PDB entry 6KE5 | X-ray diffraction, 2.80 A resolution | chains C and D of the 4 polymer chains in the assembly

== Chain C (and D) ==
Name: Ion transport protein
From: Arcobacter butzleri RM4018
Notes: chain D of this document is another copy of the same molecule, construct and numbering; everything in this record applies to it too
UniProt: A8EVM5 (A8EVM5_ARCB4); residues 1001-1267 here correspond to UniProt positions 1-267 (UniProt number = residue number - 1000)
Chain sequence (284 residues; each row starts with the number of its first residue):
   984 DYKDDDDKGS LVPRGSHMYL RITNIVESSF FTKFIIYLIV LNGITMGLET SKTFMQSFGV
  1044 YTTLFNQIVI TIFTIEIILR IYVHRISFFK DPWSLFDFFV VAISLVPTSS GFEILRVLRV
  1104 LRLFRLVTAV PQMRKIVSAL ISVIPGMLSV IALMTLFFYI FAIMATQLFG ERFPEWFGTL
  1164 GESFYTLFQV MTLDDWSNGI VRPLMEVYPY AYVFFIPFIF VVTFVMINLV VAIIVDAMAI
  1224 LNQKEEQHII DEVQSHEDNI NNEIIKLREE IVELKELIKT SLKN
Not modelled in the structure: 984-1000, 1220-1267 (chain D: 984-1000, 1233-1267)
Sequence notes: expression tag (984-1000); conflict Asp1177 (Glu177 in A8EVM5), Asp1178 (Ser178 in A8EVM5), Asn1181 (Met181 in A8EVM5), Tyr1195 (Trp195 in A8EVM5)
Residues lining bound ligands:
  - D6C ([(2S,3R)-5-[2-(dimethylamino)ethyl]-2-(4-methoxyphenyl)-4-oxidanylidene-2,3-dihydro-1,5-benzothiazepin-3-yl] ethanoate): Met1174, Thr1175, Leu1176, Ile1202, Phe1203, Thr1206, Ile1210
  - sn-glycerol-3-phosphate (G3P): Leu1151, Phe1152, Tyr1191, Pro1192, Tyr1193, Ala1194
  - LPC ([1-myristoyl-glycerol-3-yl]phosphonylcholine), molecule 1: Thr1138, Thr1162, Gly1164, Glu1165, Phe1167, Tyr1168
  - LPC, molecule 2: Tyr1195, Ile1199, Phe1203
Reported in the primary citation:
  - binding site for D6C: Thr1175
  - mutagenesis - T1206A (Kd 60 uM), T1206S: decreased binding to D6C

== Chain C / chain D interface ==
Residue-residue contacts - 58 pairs, chain C then chain D:
  Ser1132(C) with Ile1119(D)
  Val1133(C) with Ile1119(D), hydrophobic
  Leu1136(C) with Ile1119(D), hydrophobic; Leu1123(D), hydrophobic
  Leu1139(C) with Leu1106(D), hydrophobic
  Phe1140(C) with Phe1107(D), hydrophobic
  Tyr1142(C) with Gly1026(D), hydrogen bond (side chain-backbone); Met1029(D); Gly1030(D), hydrogen bond (side chain-backbone); Leu1106(D), hydrophobic
  Ile1143(C) with Leu1106(D), hydrophobic; Phe1107(D), hydrophobic
  Ile1146(C) with Met1029(D); Val1103(D), hydrophobic
  Met1147(C) with Val1100(D); Leu1101(D), hydrophobic
  Thr1149(C) with Thr1033(D)
  Gln1150(C) with Thr1033(D); Val1100(D)
  Leu1151(C) with Val1100(D), hydrophobic
  Glu1154(C) with Lys1035(D), salt bridge
  Thr1162(C) with Thr1033(D)
  Leu1163(C) with Thr1033(D)
  Leu1176(C) with Thr1175(D); Asp1177(D)
  Asp1178(C) with Asp1177(D), hydrogen bond (backbone-side chain)
  Trp1179(C) with Tyr1168(D); Phe1171(D), hydrophobic; Thr1175(D), hydrogen bond; Asp1177(D), hydrogen bond
  Ser1180(C) with Tyr1168(D), hydrogen bond; Gln1172(D), hydrogen bond; Asp1177(D), hydrogen bond (backbone-side chain)
  Asn1181(C) with Gln1172(D); Asp1177(D); Asp1178(D), hydrogen bond; Gly1182(D)
  Val1184(C) with Tyr1168(D)
  Arg1185(C) with Glu1158(D), hydrogen bond (side chain-backbone); Trp1159(D); Tyr1168(D); Thr1169(D), hydrogen bond; Gln1172(D), hydrogen bond; Ile1183(D)
  Met1188(C) with Tyr1168(D), hydrophobic
  Ile1199(C) with Phe1171(D), hydrophobic
  Ile1202(C) with Phe1171(D), hydrophobic
  Phe1203(C) with Phe1171(D), hydrophobic
  Phe1207(C) with Leu1123(D); Ile1127(D), hydrophobic
  Val1208(C) with Leu1123(D), hydrophobic
  Ile1210(C) with Val1213(D), hydrophobic
  Asn1211(C) with Leu1123(D), hydrogen bond (side chain-backbone); Val1126(D); Ile1216(D)
  Val1214(C) with Ile1216(D); Ile1217(D)
  Ile1217(C) with Met1221(D), hydrophobic
Also at the interface, not in a pair above, chain C (35 interface residues in all): Asp1177, Glu1189, Tyr1195
Also at the interface, not in a pair above, chain D (35 interface residues in all): Glu1032, Leu1104, Leu1109, Val1110, Val1120, Ala1122

== Overview ==
The chain C/chain D interface involves 35 residues from each chain, with 13 hydrogen bonds and 1 salt bridge.
Polar pairs include Glu1154(C)-Lys1035(D), Tyr1142(C)-Gly1026(D) and Tyr1142(C)-Gly1030(D). Ligands of chain
C: compound LPC, compound D6C and sn-glycerol-3-phosphate. From the paper: a binding site for D6C at
Thr1175(C); T1206A and T1206S of chain C reduce binding to D6C.
Both chains are Ion transport protein (Arcobacter butzleri RM4018). Entry 6KE5 (Structure of CavAb in complex
with Diltiazem and Amlodipine) was determined by X-ray diffraction (same publication as 6KEB).
